PDB entry 9EYI | electron microscopy, 2.75 A resolution | chains B and D of the 5 polymer chains in the assembly

# Chain B
Molecule: SMODS-associated and fused to various effectors domain-containing protein
From: Candidatus Cloacimonas acidaminovorans
Notes: EC 3.4.21.53
UniProt: B0VHB4 (B0VHB4_CLOAI); residue numbers follow UniProt; this construct covers 2-506
Chain sequence (549 residues; each row starts with the number of its first residue; numbers below 1 keep their minus sign (Met-42 is residue -42)):
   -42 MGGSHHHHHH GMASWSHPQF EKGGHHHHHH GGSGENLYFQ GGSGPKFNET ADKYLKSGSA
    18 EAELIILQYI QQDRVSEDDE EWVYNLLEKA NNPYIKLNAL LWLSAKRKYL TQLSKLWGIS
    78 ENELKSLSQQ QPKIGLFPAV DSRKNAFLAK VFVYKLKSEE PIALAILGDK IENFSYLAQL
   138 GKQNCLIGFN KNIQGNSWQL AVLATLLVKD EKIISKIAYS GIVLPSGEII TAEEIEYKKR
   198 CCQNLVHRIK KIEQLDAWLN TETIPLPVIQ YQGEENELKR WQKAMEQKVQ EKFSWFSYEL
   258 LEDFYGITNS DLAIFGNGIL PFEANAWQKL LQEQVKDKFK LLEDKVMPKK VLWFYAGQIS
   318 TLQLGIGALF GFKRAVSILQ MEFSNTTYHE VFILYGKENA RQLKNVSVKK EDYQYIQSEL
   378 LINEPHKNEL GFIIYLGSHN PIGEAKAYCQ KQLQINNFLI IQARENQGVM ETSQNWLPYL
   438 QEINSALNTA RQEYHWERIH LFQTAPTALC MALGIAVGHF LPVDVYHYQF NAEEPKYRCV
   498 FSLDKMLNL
Not modelled in the structure: -42 to 3, 31-35, 63-65, 97-103, 190-200, 423-425, 490-491
Differences from the reference sequence: initiating methionine (-42); expression tag (-41 to 1)
From the paper describing this entry:
  - mutagenesis - S154A: abolished catalytic activity
  - catalytic residues: Ser154, Lys195, His396
  - binding site for the 4-nt RNA strand (chain D): Lys330, Arg358, Ser395, His396, His476
  - mutagenesis - H396A: abolished catalytic activity on A4p
  - self-association interface (contacts with another copy of this molecule): Arg358, Lys361 (proposed by the authors, not directly observed)
  - mutagenesis - R358E/K361E: abolished binding to CCaCalpT-CalpS
  - mutagenesis - R358E/K361E (>100-fold): decreased catalytic activity
  - mutagenesis - S395A: decreased catalytic activity on cA4

# Chain D
Molecule: 4-nt RNA strand
Sequence (4 nucleotides; numbered 1 to 4; the number before each row is that of its first residue):
     1 AAAX
Modified residues: A3P (adenosine-3'-5'-diphosphate) at position 4

# Chain B / chain D interface
Contacting residue pairs (12; chain B residue first):
  Phe329(B) - A3(D)  phosphate contact
  Phe329(B) - A3P_4(D)
  Lys330(B) - A3(D)  salt bridge to the phosphate
  Arg358(B) - A3P_4(D)
  Lys361(B) - A3P_4(D)
  Arg448(B) - A1(D)  hydrogen bond to the base
  His476(B) - A2(D)  hydrogen bond to the sugar
  His476(B) - A3(D)  phosphate contact
  Phe477(B) - A1(D)  phosphate contact
  Phe477(B) - A2(D)  sugar contact
  Phe477(B) - A3(D)  phosphate contact
  Leu478(B) - A1(D)  base contact

# Summary
Chain B and chain D form an interface of 8 and 4 residues respectively, with 2 hydrogen bonds and 1 salt
bridge. Among the polar pairs are Arg448(B)-A1(D), His476(B)-A2(D) and Lys330(B)-A3(D). From the paper:
catalytic residues Ser154(B), Lys195(B) and His396(B); S154A of chain B abolishes catalytic activity; 4
substitutions were tested in all.
Chain B is SMODS-associated and fused to various effectors domain-containing protein (Candidatus Cloacimonas
acidaminovorans) and chain D is a 4-nt RNA strand; the structure, Cryo-EM structure of SAVED-Lon protease
CCaCalpL filament bound to A4p, was determined by electron microscopy (same publication as 9EYJ).
